7ML4 - chains 0 and 1 of the 31 polymer chains in the assembly; structure by electron microscopy, 3.10 A resolution.

# Chain 0
Protein: General transcription and DNA repair factor IIH helicase subunit XPD
From: Saccharomyces cerevisiae
Notes: EC 3.6.4.12
Reference sequence: A0A6A5Q1C1 (A0A6A5Q1C1_YEASX); residues 1-778 here = UniProt positions 1-778
Amino-acid sequence (778 residues; each row starts with the number of its first residue):
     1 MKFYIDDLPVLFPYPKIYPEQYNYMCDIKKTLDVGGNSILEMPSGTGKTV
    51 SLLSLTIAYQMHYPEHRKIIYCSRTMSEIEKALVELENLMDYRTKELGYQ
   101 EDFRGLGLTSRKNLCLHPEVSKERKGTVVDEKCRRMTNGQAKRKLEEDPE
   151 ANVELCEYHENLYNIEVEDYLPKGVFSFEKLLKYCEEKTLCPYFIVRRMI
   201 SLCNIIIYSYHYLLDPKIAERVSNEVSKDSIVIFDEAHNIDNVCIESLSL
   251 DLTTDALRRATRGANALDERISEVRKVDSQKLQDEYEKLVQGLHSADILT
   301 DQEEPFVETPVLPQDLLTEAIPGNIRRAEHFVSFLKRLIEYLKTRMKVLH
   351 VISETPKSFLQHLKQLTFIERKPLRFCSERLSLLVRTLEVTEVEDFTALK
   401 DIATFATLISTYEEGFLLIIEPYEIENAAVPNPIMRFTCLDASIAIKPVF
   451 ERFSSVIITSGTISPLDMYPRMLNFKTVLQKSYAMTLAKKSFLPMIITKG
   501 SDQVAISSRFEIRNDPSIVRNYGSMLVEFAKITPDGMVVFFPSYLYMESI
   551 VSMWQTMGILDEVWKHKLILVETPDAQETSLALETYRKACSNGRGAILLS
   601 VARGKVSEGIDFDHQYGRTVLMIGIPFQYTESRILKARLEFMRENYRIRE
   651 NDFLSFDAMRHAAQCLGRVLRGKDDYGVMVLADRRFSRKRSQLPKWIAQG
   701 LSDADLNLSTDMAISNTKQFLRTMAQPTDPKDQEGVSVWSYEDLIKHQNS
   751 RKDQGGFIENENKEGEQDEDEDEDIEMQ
Disordered / not traced: 755-778
Bound ions: 4Fe-4S cluster Fe: Cys115, Cys133, Cys156, Cys191
Small-molecule neighbours: 4Fe-4S cluster (SF4): Cys115, Leu116, His117, Val120, Cys133, Met136, Cys156, Glu157, Tyr158, His159, Cys191, Phe194

# Chain 1
Protein: Tfb1
From: Saccharomyces cerevisiae
Amino-acid sequence (543 residues; row label = number of the first residue in the row; note: 99 numbers in that range are skipped by the numbering (no residue carries them; nothing is unmodelled there); X marks 111 residues of unknown identity (built as UNK)):
     1 MSHSGAAIFEKVSGIIAINEDVSPAELTWRSTDGDKVHTVVLSTIDKLQA
    51 TPASSEKMMLRLIGKVDESKKRKDNEGNEVVPKPQRHMFSFNNRTVMDNI
   101 KMTLQQIISRYKDADIYEEKRRREESAQHTETPMSSSSVTAGTPTPHLDT
   151 PQLNNGAPLINTAKLDDSLSKEKLLTNLKLQQSLLKGNKVLMKVFQETVI
   201 NAGLPPSEFWSTRIPLLRXFALXXSQKXGPXXVXXXXXPXXXXXXXXXXN
   251 LSREKILNIFENYPIVKKAYTDNVPKNFKEPEFWARFFSSKLFRKLXXXX
   301 XXXXXXXXXXXXXXLXXXXXFXXKXXXXLLHPVKKIIXLDGNIXDDPVVR
   351 GXXXX
   368 XXXXVDILKGMNRLSEKMIMXLKXXX
   464 KXXXXXXXXXXXXXXXXXXXXXXXXXXXXXXXXXXXXXRVITXIKINAKQ
   514 AXHXXX
   537 EVKSTLPIDLLESCRMLHTTCCEFLKHFAIHXXXXXQKQASTVKKLYNHL
   587 KDCIEKLNELFQDVLNGDGESMSNTCTAYLKPVLNSITLATHKYDEYFNE
   637 YNNNSN
Disordered / not traced: 1-167, 464, 568-572, 640-642

# Chain 0 / chain 1 interface
Contacting residue pairs - 76 pairs, chain 0 then chain 1:
  Thr75(0) - Asn342(1)
  Met76(0) - Asn342(1)  hydrogen bond (backbone-side chain)
  Met76(0) - Asp346(1)
  Ser77(0) - Ile336(1)
  Ser77(0) - Asn342(1)  hydrogen bond (backbone-side chain)
  Glu80(0) - Lys335(1)
  Glu80(0) - Ile336(1)
  Thr109(0) - Asp346(1)  hydrogen bond
  Ser110(0) - Asp345(1)
  Ser110(0) - Asp346(1)  hydrogen bond (side chain-backbone)
  Lys112(0) - Asp345(1)
  Asn113(0) - Lys335(1)  hydrogen bond
  Asn113(0) - Gly341(1)  hydrogen bond (side chain-backbone)
  Asn113(0) - Asp346(1)  hydrogen bond
  Arg124(0) - Asp340(1)  salt bridge
  Arg124(0) - Asp345(1)
  Lys125(0) - Asp345(1)
  Gly126(0) - Asp345(1)  hydrogen bond (backbone-side chain)
  Thr127(0) - Val348(1)
  Phe178(0) - Lys335(1)
  Leu182(0) - Lys335(1)
  Tyr212(0) - Asp346(1)  hydrogen bond (side chain-backbone)
  Asp215(0) - Val349(1)
  Lys217(0) - Val348(1)
  Glu246(0) - Gly351(1)
  Ser249(0) - Arg350(1)
  Leu250(0) - Arg350(1)
  Glu308(0) - Arg350(1)  salt bridge
  Lys400(0) - Arg350(1)
  Asp401(0) - Arg350(1)  salt bridge
  Tyr544(0) - Leu375(1)
  Met547(0) - Leu375(1)  hydrophobic
  Glu548(0) - Val372(1)  hydrogen bond (side chain-backbone)
  Glu548(0) - Leu375(1)
  Val551(0) - Leu375(1)  hydrophobic
  Ser552(0) - Ile374(1)
  Gln555(0) - Leu296(1)
  Asp561(0) - Pro239(1)
  Trp564(0) - Pro239(1)  hydrophobic
  Trp564(0) - Met378(1)  hydrophobic
  Trp564(0) - Leu381(1)  hydrophobic
  Leu568(0) - Met385(1)  hydrophobic
  Leu568(0) - Ile386(1)  hydrophobic
  Ile569(0) - Met378(1)
  Ile569(0) - Ser382(1)  hydrogen bond (backbone-side chain)
  Leu570(0) - Asn379(1)
  Leu570(0) - Ser382(1)
  Val571(0) - Leu375(1)  hydrophobic
  Val571(0) - Met378(1)  hydrophobic
  Asp575(0) - Lys376(1)  salt bridge
  Ala576(0) - Leu339(1)
  Ala576(0) - Asp340(1)
  Ala576(0) - Ile343(1)  hydrophobic
  Gln577(0) - Leu330(1)
  Gln577(0) - Asp340(1)
  Glu578(0) - Lys376(1)
  Glu578(0) - Asn379(1)
  Glu578(0) - Glu383(1)
  Ser580(0) - Leu339(1)
  Leu581(0) - Leu329(1)
  Leu581(0) - Glu383(1)
  Ala582(0) - Asn379(1)
  Ala582(0) - Glu383(1)  hydrogen bond (backbone-side chain)
  Leu583(0) - Ile337(1)  hydrophobic
  Glu584(0) - Val333(1)
  Glu584(0) - Ile337(1)
  Thr585(0) - Glu383(1)
  Thr585(0) - Ile386(1)
  Arg587(0) - Ile337(1)
  Lys588(0) - Ile386(1)
  Lys588(0) - Lys390(1)
  Ala589(0) - Ile386(1)  hydrophobic
  Arg594(0) - Leu389(1)
  Lys605(0) - Leu339(1)
  Lys605(0) - Ile343(1)
  Ile610(0) - Leu339(1)  hydrophobic
Interface residues without a listed pair, chain 0 (62 interface residues in all): Lys81, Ile218, Asp251, Thr404, Arg436, Ser543, Leu545, Glu572, Arg603, Glu608, Glu631
Interface residues without a listed pair, chain 1 (35 interface residues in all): His331, Pro347, Met387

# Summary
62 residues of chain 0 and 35 residues of chain 1 are in contact; the contacts include 12 hydrogen bonds and 4
salt bridges. Polar contacts include Arg124(0)-Asp340(1), Glu308(0)-Arg350(1) and Asp401(0)-Arg350(1). Ligands
of chain 0: 4Fe-4S cluster.
Here chain 0 is General transcription and DNA repair factor IIH helicase subunit XPD and chain 1 is Tfb1, both
from Saccharomyces cerevisiae. Entry 7ML4 (RNA polymerase II initially transcribing complex (ITC)) was
determined by electron microscopy together with 7MEI, 7MK9, 7MKA, 7ML0, 7ML1, 7ML2 and 7ML3 from the same
study.
